Entry 8WDA (electron microscopy, 3.26 A resolution); this record covers chains A and C of the 5 polymer chains in the assembly.

# Chain A
Protein: Probable periplasmic dipeptide-binding lipoprotein DppA
Source organism: Mycobacterium tuberculosis (strain ATCC 25618 / H37Rv)
UniProtKB: I6X811 (I6X811_MYCTU); numbering as in UniProt (aligned over 25-541)
Sequence (517 residues; numbered 25 to 541; the number before each row is that of its first residue):
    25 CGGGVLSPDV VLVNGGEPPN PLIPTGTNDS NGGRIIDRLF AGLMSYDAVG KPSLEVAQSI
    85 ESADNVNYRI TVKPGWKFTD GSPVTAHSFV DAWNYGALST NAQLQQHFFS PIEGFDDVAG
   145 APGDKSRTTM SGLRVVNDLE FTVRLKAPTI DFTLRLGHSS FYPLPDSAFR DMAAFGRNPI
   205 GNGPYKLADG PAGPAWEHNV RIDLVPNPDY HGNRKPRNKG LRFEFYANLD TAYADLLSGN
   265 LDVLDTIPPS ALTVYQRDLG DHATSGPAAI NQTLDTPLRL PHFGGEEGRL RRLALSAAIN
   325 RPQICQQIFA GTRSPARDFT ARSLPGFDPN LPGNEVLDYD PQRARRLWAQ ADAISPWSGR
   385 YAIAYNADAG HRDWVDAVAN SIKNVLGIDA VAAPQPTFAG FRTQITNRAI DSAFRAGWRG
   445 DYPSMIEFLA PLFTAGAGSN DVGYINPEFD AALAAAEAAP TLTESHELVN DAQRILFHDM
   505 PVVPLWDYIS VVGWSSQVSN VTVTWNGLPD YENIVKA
Glycans and other covalent adducts: compound 9XX linked to C25

# Chain C
Protein: Probable dipeptide-transport integral membrane protein ABC transporter DppC
Source organism: Mycobacterium tuberculosis (strain ATCC 25618 / H37Rv)
UniProtKB: L0TEV4 (L0TEV4_MYCTU); residues 23-287 here correspond to UniProt positions 2-266 (UniProt number = residue number - 21)
Sequence (287 residues; numbered 1 to 287; the number before each row is that of its first residue):
     1 MAEHTGFWLD AWRGLRRRPK FVIAAALILL ILVVAAFPSL FTAADPTYAD PSQSMLAPSA
    61 AHWFGTDLQG HDIYSRTVYG ARASVTVGLG ATLAVFVVGG ALGALAGFYG SWIDAVVSRV
   121 TDVFLGLPLL LAAIVLMQVM HHRTVWTVIA ILALFGWPQV ARIARGAVLE VRASDYVLAA
   181 KALGLNRFQI LLRHALPNAV GPVIAVATVA LGIFIVTEAT LSYLGVGLPT SVVSWGGDIN
   241 VAQTRLRSGS PILFYPAGAL AITVLAFMMM GDALRDALDP ASRAWRA
Not modelled in the structure: 1-4

# Chain A / chain C interface
Contacting residue pairs - 20 pairs, chain A then chain C:
  D254(A) with T244(C)
  L261(A) with R247(C)
  S274(A) with T244(C)
  V278(A) with R247(C)
  D282(A) with R247(C), salt bridge
  Q327(A) with P51(C); S52(C)
  Q331(A) with P51(C); S54(C)
  R396(A) with V241(C)
  D397(A) with L68(C); Q69(C), hydrogen bond (backbone-side chain)
  D400(A) with Q69(C)
  A401(A) with Q69(C)
  N404(A) with A49(C); Q69(C)
  K407(A) with T47(C), hydrogen bond (side chain-backbone)
  N408(A) with Y48(C); A49(C), hydrogen bond (side chain-backbone); P51(C)
Also at the interface, not in a pair above, chain A (17 interface residues in all): Y257, A275, T277
Also at the interface, not in a pair above, chain C (15 interface residues in all): H71, N240, R245, S248

# Overview
Chain A and chain C form an interface of 17 and 15 residues respectively; the contacts include 3 hydrogen
bonds and 1 salt bridge. Polar pairs include D282(A)-R247(C), D397(A)-Q69(C) and K407(A)-T47(C).
Chain A is Probable periplasmic dipeptide-binding lipoprotein DppA and chain C is Probable dipeptide-transport
integral membrane protein ABC transporter DppC, both from Mycobacterium tuberculosis (strain ATCC 25618 /
H37Rv); the structure, Cryo-EM structure of the substrate-bound DppABCD complex, was determined by electron
microscopy.
